Entry 4Z77 (X-ray diffraction, 1.85 A resolution); this record covers chains A and C of the 3 polymer chains in the assembly.

# Chain A
Name: H-2 class I histocompatibility antigen, K-D alpha chain
From: Mus musculus
UniProtKB: P01902 (HA1D_MOUSE); residues 1-275 here correspond to UniProt positions 22-296 (UniProt number = residue number + 21)
Amino-acid sequence (277 residues; row label = number of the first residue in the row; numbering starts at 0):
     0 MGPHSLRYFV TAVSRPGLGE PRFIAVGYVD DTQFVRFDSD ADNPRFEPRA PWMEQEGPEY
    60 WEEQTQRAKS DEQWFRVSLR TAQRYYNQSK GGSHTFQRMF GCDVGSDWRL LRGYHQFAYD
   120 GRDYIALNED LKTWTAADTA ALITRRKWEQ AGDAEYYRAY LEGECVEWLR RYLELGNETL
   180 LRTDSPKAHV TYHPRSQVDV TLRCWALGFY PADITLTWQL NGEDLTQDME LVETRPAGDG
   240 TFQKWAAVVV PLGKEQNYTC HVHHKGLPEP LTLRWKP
Differences from the reference sequence: initiating methionine (0); conflict H114 (Gln135 in P01902); expression tag (276)
Disulfide bonds: C101-C164, C203-C259
UniProt features mapped onto this chain:
  - region: K275 (Connecting peptide)
  - glycosylation (N-linked (GlcNAc...) asparagine): N86, N176, N256

# Chain C
Name: Insulin
From: Homo sapiens
UniProtKB: P01308 (INS_HUMAN); residues 1-9 here correspond to UniProt positions 39-47 (UniProt number = residue number + 38)
Amino-acid sequence (9 residues; numbered 1 to 9; the number before each row is that of its first residue):
     1 LYLVCGERV
Differences from the reference sequence: engineered mutation V9 (Gly47 in P01308)

# Chain A / chain C interface
Contacting residue pairs (53):
  Y7(A) - Y2(C)  hydrophobic
  V9(A) - Y2(C)
  F22(A) - Y2(C)
  A24(A) - Y2(C)  hydrophobic
  F45(A) - Y2(C)  hydrophobic
  Y59(A) - L1(C)  hydrophobic
  E62(A) - L1(C)
  Q63(A) - L1(C)
  Q63(A) - Y2(C)  hydrogen bond (side chain-backbone)
  R66(A) - L1(C)
  R66(A) - Y2(C)
  R66(A) - V4(C)
  S69(A) - V4(C)
  D70(A) - Y2(C)  hydrogen bond
  D70(A) - V4(C)
  D70(A) - C5(C)  hydrogen bond (side chain-backbone)
  W73(A) - C5(C)
  W73(A) - G6(C)  hydrogen bond (side chain-backbone)
  W73(A) - E7(C)  hydrogen bond (side chain-backbone)
  W73(A) - R8(C)
  W73(A) - V9(C)  hydrophobic
  V76(A) - R8(C)
  S77(A) - R8(C)
  S77(A) - V9(C)  hydrogen bond (side chain-backbone)
  T80(A) - V9(C)
  Y84(A) - V9(C)  hydrogen bond (side chain-backbone)
  F95(A) - V9(C)  hydrophobic
  R97(A) - Y2(C)  hydrogen bond
  R97(A) - L3(C)  hydrogen bond (side chain-backbone)
  R97(A) - C5(C)  hydrogen bond
  F99(A) - Y2(C)  hydrophobic
  F99(A) - L3(C)
  H114(A) - C5(C)
  F116(A) - C5(C)  hydrophobic
  Y123(A) - V9(C)
  T143(A) - V9(C)  hydrogen bond (side chain-backbone)
  K146(A) - E7(C)
  K146(A) - R8(C)  hydrogen bond (side chain-backbone)
  K146(A) - V9(C)  hydrogen bond (side chain-backbone)
  W147(A) - E7(C)  hydrogen bond (side chain-backbone)
  W147(A) - R8(C)  hydrogen bond (side chain-backbone)
  A150(A) - E7(C)
  D152(A) - G6(C)
  D152(A) - E7(C)  hydrogen bond (side chain-backbone)
  Y155(A) - L3(C)
  Y155(A) - V4(C)  hydrogen bond (side chain-backbone)
  Y156(A) - L3(C)  hydrophobic
  Y156(A) - C5(C)
  Y156(A) - G6(C)  hydrogen bond (side chain-backbone)
  Y159(A) - L1(C)  hydrogen bond (side chain-backbone)
  Y159(A) - L3(C)  hydrophobic
  E163(A) - L1(C)  hydrogen bond (side chain-backbone)
  W167(A) - L1(C)
Interface residues without a listed pair, chain A (33 interface residues in all): A67

# Overview
Chain A and chain C form an interface of 33 and 9 residues respectively; the contacts include 20 hydrogen
bonds. Polar pairs include Q63(A)-Y2(C), D70(A)-Y2(C) and D70(A)-C5(C).
Here chain A is H-2 class I histocompatibility antigen, K-D alpha chain (Mus musculus) and chain C is Insulin
(Homo sapiens). Entry 4Z77 (Weak TCR binding to an unstable insulin epitope drives type 1 diabetes) was
determined by X-ray diffraction.
